2KO0 - chains A and C of the 3 polymer chains in the assembly; structure by solution NMR.

# Chain A
Protein: THAP domain-containing protein 1
Organism: Homo sapiens
UniProt: Q9NVV9 (THAP1_HUMAN); numbering as in UniProt (aligned over 1-82)
Sequence (87 residues; row label = number of the first residue in the row):
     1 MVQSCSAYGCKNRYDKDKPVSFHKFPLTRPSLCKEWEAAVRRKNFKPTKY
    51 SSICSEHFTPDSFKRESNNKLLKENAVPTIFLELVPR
Construct notes: engineered mutation Ser62 (Cys in Q9NVV9), Ser67 (Cys in Q9NVV9); expression tag (83-87)
Swiss-Prot annotation at these positions:
  - zinc finger: Met1 to Phe81 (THAP-type)
  - natural variant: Ser6 (S6F: In DYT6; S6P: In DYT6), Ala7 (A7D: In DYT6), Tyr8 (Y8C: In DYT6), Gly9 (G9C: In DYT6), Asn12 (N12K: In DYT6), Arg13 (R13H: In DYT6), Lys16 (K16E: In DYT6), Asp17 (D17G: In DYT6), Ser21 (S21C: In DYT6; S21T: In DYT6), His23 (H23P: In DYT6), Lys24 (K24E: In DYT6), Pro26 (P26L: In DYT6; P26R: In DYT6), 13 further natural variant entries in UniProt
  - mutagenesis: Ser4 (S4A: Does not affect DNA-binding), Cys5 (C5A: Abolishes DNA- and zinc-binding), Ser6 (S6A: Does not affect DNA-binding), Tyr8 (Y8A: Does not affect DNA-binding), Cys10 (C10A: Abolishes DNA- and zinc-binding), Lys11 (K11A: Partially affects DNA-binding), Lys16 (K16A: Does not affect DNA-binding), Lys24 (K24A: Strongly affects DNA-binding), Pro26 (P26A: Abolishes DNA- and zinc-binding), Leu27 (L27A: Partially affects DNA-binding), Thr28 to Pro30 (Strongly affects DNA-binding), Thr28 (T28A: Does not affect DNA-binding), 30 further mutagenesis entries in UniProt
Bound ions: Zn2+: Cys5, Cys10, Cys54, His57
From the paper describing this entry:
  - binding site for RRM1: Gln3, Lys24, Tyr50, Ser52, Arg65
  - binding site for Zinc ion (chain C): Gln3, Lys46, Pro47, Thr48, Tyr50, Ser51, Arg65
  - conformationally variable residues (loop rearrangement, order/disorder transition): Lys16 to Ser21, Thr48 to Ser51, Arg65 to Leu72
  - contacts within the chain: Asp15-Lys18 (hydrogen bond)
  - mutagenesis - K24A: unchanged binding to non-specific DNA
  - mutagenesis - K24A: abolished binding to specific DNA (citing earlier work)
  - specificity-determining residues: Gln3, Lys24, Tyr50, Ser51, Ser52, Arg65
  - binding site for Zinc ion (chain C): Lys11 (proposed by the authors, not directly observed)
  - binding site for RRM1: Tyr14 (proposed by the authors, not directly observed)

# Chain C
Molecule: Zinc ion
Sequence (16 nucleotides; numbered 17 to 32; the number before each row is that of its first residue):
    17 CGCTGCCCACACAAGC

# Interface between chain A and chain C
Residue-residue contacts (19; chain A residue first):
  Gln3(A) - DT20(C)  base contact
  Lys11(A) - DC19(C)  phosphate contact
  Lys24(A) - DC24(C)  base contact
  Asn44(A) - DT20(C)  phosphate contact
  Phe45(A) - DT20(C)  sugar contact
  Phe45(A) - DG21(C)  phosphate contact
  Lys46(A) - DT20(C)  phosphate contact
  Lys46(A) - DG21(C)  phosphate contact
  Pro47(A) - DT20(C)  sugar contact
  Pro47(A) - DG21(C)  phosphate contact
  Pro47(A) - DC22(C)  base contact
  Thr48(A) - DG21(C)  phosphate contact
  Thr48(A) - DC22(C)  phosphate contact
  Tyr50(A) - DC22(C)  sugar contact
  Tyr50(A) - DC23(C)  base contact
  Ser51(A) - DC22(C)  base contact
  Arg65(A) - DC28(C)  base contact
  Lys70(A) - DA29(C)  phosphate contact
  Lys70(A) - DA30(C)  phosphate contact
Also at the interface, not in a pair above, chain A (13 interface residues in all): Ser4

# Overview
13 residues of chain A face 9 of chain C across their interface. From UniProt: 38 mutagenesis sites on chain
A. The paper reports a binding site for Zinc ion (chain C) at Gln3(A), Lys46(A) and Pro47(A) among others;
K24A of chain A abolishes binding to specific DNA.
Chain A is THAP domain-containing protein 1 (Homo sapiens) and chain C is Zinc ion; the structure, Solution
structure of the THAP zinc finger of THAP1 in complex with its DNA target, was determined by solution NMR.
